3G4C - chains B and C of the 4 polymer chains in the assembly; structure by X-ray diffraction, 2.05 A resolution.

# Chain B (and C)
Name: Thymidylate synthase thyX
Source organism: Thermotoga maritima
Notes: EC 2.1.1.148; chain C of this document is another copy of the same molecule, construct and numbering; everything in this record applies to it too
UniProtKB: Q9WYT0 (THYX_THEMA); residues 1-220 here = UniProt positions 1-220
Amino-acid sequence (232 residues; each row starts with the number of its first residue; numbers below 1 keep their minus sign (Met-11 is residue -11)):
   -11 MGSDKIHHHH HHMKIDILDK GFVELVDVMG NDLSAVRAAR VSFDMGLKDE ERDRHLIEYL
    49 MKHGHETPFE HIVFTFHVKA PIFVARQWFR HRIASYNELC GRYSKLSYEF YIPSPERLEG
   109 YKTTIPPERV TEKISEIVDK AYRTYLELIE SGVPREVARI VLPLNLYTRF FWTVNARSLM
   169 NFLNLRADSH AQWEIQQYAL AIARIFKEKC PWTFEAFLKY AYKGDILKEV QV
Disordered / not traced: -11 to -1, 31-39, 220 (chain C: -11 to 0, 32-36)
Sequence notes: expression tag (-11 to 0); engineered mutation Cys88 (Ser in Q9WYT0)
Curated features (UniProtKB/Swiss-Prot):
  - active site: Arg174 (Involved in ionization of N3 of dUMP, leading to its activation)
  - binding site (FAD): Thr55, Arg78 to Ile81, Glu86, Asn163 to Arg165, Asn169
  - binding site (dUMP): Gln75 to Arg78, Glu86, Leu87, Gly89, Arg90, Arg147, Arg174
Residues lining bound ligands:
  - FAD (flavin-adenine dinucleotide), molecule 1: Glu54, Thr55, Glu58, Ile81, Asn163, Arg165, Ser166
  - FAD, molecule 2: Arg78, His79, Arg80, Ile81, Ser166, Asn169, Leu173, Arg174, His178, Ala179
  - FAD, molecule 3: Ala82, Ser83, Tyr84, Asn85, Glu86, Cys88, Arg90
  - 2'-deoxyuridine 5'-monophosphate (UMP), molecule 1: Arg74, Gln75, Arg78, Arg174, Gln180
  - 2'-deoxyuridine 5'-monophosphate (UMP), molecule 2: Phe77, Glu86, Leu87, Cys88, Gly89, Arg90, Arg147
Reported in the primary citation:
  - mutagenesis - S88C: decreased catalytic activity

# How chain B and chain C interact
Pairs across the interface (85):
  Ile70(B) with Arg74(C)
  Phe71(B) with Ile148(C), hydrophobic
  Arg74(B) with Ile70(C); Arg74(C); Glu86(C), salt bridge
  Gln75(B) with Arg90(C); Arg147(C)
  Phe77(B) with Arg78(C)
  Arg78(B) with Phe77(C); Tyr84(C), hydrogen bond (side chain-backbone)
  Arg80(B) with Arg80(C); Ala82(C), hydrogen bond (side chain-backbone); Ser83(C)
  Ala82(B) with Arg80(C), hydrogen bond (backbone-side chain)
  Ser83(B) with Arg80(C)
  Tyr84(B) with Arg78(C), hydrogen bond (backbone-side chain)
  Glu86(B) with Arg74(C), salt bridge
  Arg90(B) with Gln75(C); His178(C), hydrogen bond (side chain-backbone); Ala179(C); Gln180(C)
  Tyr99(B) with Ile148(C), hydrophobic
  Pro101(B) with Ile148(C), hydrophobic
  Arg105(B) with Glu144(C), salt bridge; Val145(C)
  Tyr109(B) with Gly140(C)
  Lys110(B) with Ser139(C); Gly140(C)
  Thr111(B) with Ser139(C)
  Thr112(B) with Glu138(C); Ser139(C), hydrogen bond (backbone-backbone)
  Ile113(B) with Ser139(C)
  Val118(B) with Val141(C), hydrophobic
  Lys121(B) with Thr132(C); Glu135(C)
  Ile122(B) with Val149(C), hydrophobic
  Ile125(B) with Lys128(C); Ala129(C); Thr132(C); Val149(C)
  Ala129(B) with Ile125(C), hydrophobic
  Thr132(B) with Ile125(C)
  Glu135(B) with Lys121(C), salt bridge
  Leu136(B) with Ile122(C), hydrophobic
  Ser139(B) with Lys110(C); Thr111(C); Thr112(C), hydrogen bond (backbone-backbone); Ile113(C)
  Gly140(B) with Tyr109(C); Thr111(C)
  Val141(B) with Leu106(C), hydrophobic; Val118(C), hydrophobic
  Pro142(B) with Tyr109(C)
  Glu144(B) with Arg105(C), salt bridge; Gln180(C), hydrogen bond (backbone-side chain)
  Val145(B) with Pro101(C), hydrophobic; Arg105(C)
  Arg147(B) with Phe71(C); Gln75(C); Leu152(C); Gln180(C), hydrogen bond
  Ile148(B) with Phe71(C), hydrophobic; Pro101(C), hydrophobic; Pro151(C); Leu152(C), hydrogen bond (backbone-backbone); Asn153(C), hydrogen bond (backbone-backbone)
  Val149(B) with Ile122(C), hydrophobic; Ile125(C), hydrophobic; Pro151(C)
  Leu150(B) with Pro151(C); Leu152(C), hydrogen bond (backbone-backbone)
  Pro151(B) with Ile148(C); Val149(C); Leu150(C); Pro151(C), hydrophobic
  Leu152(B) with Arg147(C); Ile148(C), hydrogen bond (backbone-backbone); Leu150(C), hydrogen bond (backbone-backbone); Leu152(C), hydrophobic
  Asn153(B) with Ile148(C), hydrogen bond (backbone-backbone)
  His178(B) with Arg90(C), hydrogen bond (backbone-side chain)
  Ala179(B) with Arg90(C)
  Gln180(B) with Arg90(C); Glu144(C), hydrogen bond (side chain-backbone); Arg147(C), hydrogen bond
Other interface residues (no listed pair), chain B (50 interface residues in all): Asn85, Tyr91, Leu106, Lys128, Glu138, Glu182
Other interface residues (no listed pair), chain C (50 interface residues in all): Asn85, Tyr99, Leu136, Pro142, Thr156, Trp181

# In short
The chain B/chain C interface involves 50 residues from each chain, with 18 hydrogen bonds and 5 salt bridges.
Among the polar pairs are Arg74(B)-Glu86(C), Arg105(B)-Glu144(C) and Glu135(B)-Lys121(C). Ligands of chain B:
2'-deoxyuridine 5'-monophosphate and 3 copies of flavin-adenine dinucleotide. From the paper: S88C of chain B
reduces catalytic activity.
Both chains are Thymidylate synthase thyX (Thermotoga maritima). Entry 3G4C (Flavine dependant thymidylate
syntahse S88C mutant) was determined by X-ray diffraction, deposited together with 3G4A.
